7TGI - chains A and B; structure by X-ray diffraction, 2.10 A resolution.

[Chain A]
Protein: Ricin chain A
Organism: Ricinus communis
Notes: EC 3.2.2.22
UniProt: P02879 (RICI_RICCO); residues 1-267 here correspond to UniProt positions 36-302 (UniProt number = residue number + 35)
Chain sequence (267 residues; numbered 1 to 267; the number before each row is that of its first residue):
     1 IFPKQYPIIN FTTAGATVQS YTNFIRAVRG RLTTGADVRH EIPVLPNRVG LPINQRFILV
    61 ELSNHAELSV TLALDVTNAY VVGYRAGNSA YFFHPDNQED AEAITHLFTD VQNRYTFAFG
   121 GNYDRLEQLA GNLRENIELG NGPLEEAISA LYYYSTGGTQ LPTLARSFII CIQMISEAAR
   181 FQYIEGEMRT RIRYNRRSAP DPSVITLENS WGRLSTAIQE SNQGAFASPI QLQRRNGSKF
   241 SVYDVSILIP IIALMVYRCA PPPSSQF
Not modelled in the structure: 1-5, 260-267

[Chain B]
Protein: VHH antibody
Organism: Vicugna pacos
Notes: antibody fragment or engineered binder
Chain sequence (131 residues; row label = number of the first residue in the row):
     1 QVQLVETGGL VQPGGSLRLS CAASGLTLDY YNIGWFRQAP GKEREWVSSI SSSDGRKYYV
    61 NSVKGRFTIS RDNAKNTVYL QMNSLKPEDT AVYYCAADRD RLPSAITYEY NYWGQGTQVT
   121 VSSEPKTPKP Q
Not modelled in the structure: 1-3, 8-9, 123-131

[Chain A / chain B interface]
Pairs across the interface (38):
  V18(A) - D100(B)
  E41(A) - R56(B)  salt bridge
  Y183(A) - I106(B)  hydrophobic
  G186(A) - D100(B)
  E187(A) - R101(B)  salt bridge
  R189(A) - R99(B)  hydrogen bond (side chain-backbone)
  R189(A) - D100(B)  salt bridge
  T190(A) - D100(B)
  T190(A) - R101(B)
  R193(A) - D100(B)  salt bridge
  Y194(A) - N111(B)  hydrogen bond
  Q233(A) - I106(B)
  R234(A) - E43(B)  salt bridge
  R234(A) - R44(B)
  R234(A) - A105(B)  hydrogen bond (side chain-backbone)
  R234(A) - I106(B)
  R234(A) - Y108(B)  hydrogen bond
  R235(A) - I106(B)  hydrogen bond (backbone-backbone)
  R235(A) - T107(B)
  R235(A) - E109(B)  salt bridge
  N236(A) - E43(B)  hydrogen bond
  N236(A) - Y108(B)
  S238(A) - E43(B)
  F240(A) - I106(B)  hydrophobic
  D244(A) - N61(B)
  S246(A) - W46(B)
  S246(A) - Y59(B)
  S246(A) - V60(B)
  S246(A) - N61(B)  hydrogen bond (side chain-backbone)
  I247(A) - W46(B)  hydrophobic
  I247(A) - A105(B)  hydrophobic
  I249(A) - R56(B)
  I249(A) - Y58(B)  hydrophobic
  P250(A) - W46(B)  hydrophobic
  P250(A) - Y58(B)  hydrophobic
  P250(A) - L102(B)
  P250(A) - S104(B)
  I251(A) - S104(B)
Also at the interface, not in a pair above, chain A (24 interface residues in all): R26, S203, L232
Also at the interface, not in a pair above, chain B (21 interface residues in all): D54, P103
From the paper, about this interface:
  - residue pairs: Y183(A)-I106(B), R234(A)-I106(B), R234(A)-E43(B) (salt bridge), R235(A)-E109(B) (salt bridge), F240(A)-I106(B)
  - epitope / paratope residues, chain A: Y183(A), L232(A), R234(A), R235(A), F240(A), S246(A)
  - epitope / paratope residues, chain B: E43(B), I106(B), E109(B)

[In short]
24 residues of chain A and 21 residues of chain B are in contact, with 7 hydrogen bonds and 6 salt bridges.
Polar contacts include E41(A)-R56(B), E187(A)-R101(B) and R189(A)-D100(B). The paper describes contacts
between Y183(A) and I106(B), R234(A) and I106(B) and F240(A) and I106(B); salt bridges between R234(A) and
E43(B) and R235(A) and E109(B). The paper reports epitope/paratope residues Y183(A), L232(A) and E43(B) among
others.
Here chain A is Ricin chain A (Ricinus communis) and chain B is VHH antibody (Vicugna pacos). Entry 7TGI
(Single-domain VHH intrabodies neutralize ricin toxin) was determined by X-ray diffraction, deposited together
with 7TGF, 7TH2 and 7TH3.
